8XYL - chains A and C of the 4 polymer chains in the assembly; structure by electron microscopy, 2.79 A resolution.

[Chain A]
Molecule: MT-a70 family protein
Source organism: Tetrahymena thermophila SB210
Reference sequence: Q22GC0 (Q22GC0_TETTS); residues 1-372 here correspond to UniProt positions 57-428 (UniProt number = residue number + 56)
Amino-acid sequence (378 residues; row label = number of the first residue in the row; numbers below 1 keep their minus sign (Gly-5 is residue -5)):
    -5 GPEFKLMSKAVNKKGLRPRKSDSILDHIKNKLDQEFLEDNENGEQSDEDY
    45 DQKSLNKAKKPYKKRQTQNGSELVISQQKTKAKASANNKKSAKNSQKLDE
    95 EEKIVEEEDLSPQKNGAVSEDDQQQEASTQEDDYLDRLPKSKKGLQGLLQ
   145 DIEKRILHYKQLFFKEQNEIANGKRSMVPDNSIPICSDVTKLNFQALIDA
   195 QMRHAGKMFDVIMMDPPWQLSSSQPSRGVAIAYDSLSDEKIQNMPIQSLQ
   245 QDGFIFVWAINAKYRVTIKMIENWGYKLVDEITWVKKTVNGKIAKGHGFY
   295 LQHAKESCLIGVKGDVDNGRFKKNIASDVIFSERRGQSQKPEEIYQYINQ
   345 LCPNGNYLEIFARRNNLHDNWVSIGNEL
Disordered / not traced: -5 to 135, 215-227
Construct notes: expression tag (-5 to 0)
Reported in the primary citation:
  - mutagenesis - D209N, H291F: abolished catalytic activity
  - mutagenesis - R221A, K280E, K286A/K289E: decreased binding to DNA
  - mutagenesis - D209A: abolished catalytic activity (proposed by the authors, not directly observed)

[Chain C]
Molecule: Myb-like DNA-binding domain protein
Source organism: Tetrahymena thermophila SB210
Reference sequence: Q22VV9 (Q22VV9_TETTS); residues 2-360 here = UniProt positions 2-360
Amino-acid sequence (364 residues; row label = number of the first residue in the row; numbers below 1 keep their minus sign (Gly-3 is residue -3)):
    -3 GPGRPSLKKGKFQHNQSKSLWNYTLSPGWREEEVKILKSALQLFGIGKWK
    47 KIMESGCLPGKSIGQIYMQTQRLLGQQSLGDFMGLQIDLEAVFNQNMKKQ
    97 DVLRKNNCIINTGDNPTKEERKRRIEQNRKIYGLSAKQIAEIKLPKVKKH
   147 APQYMTLEDIENEKFTNLEILTHLYNLKAEIVRRLAEQGETIAQPSIIKS
   197 LNNLNHNLEQNQNSNSSTETKVTLEQSGKKKYKVLAIEETELQNGPIATN
   247 SQKKSINGKRKNNRKINSDSEGNEEDISLEDIDSQESEINSEEIVEDDEE
   297 DEQIEEPSKIKKRKKNPEQESEEDDIEEDQEEDELVVNEEEIFEDDDDDE
   347 DNQDSSEDDDDDED
Disordered / not traced: -3 to 151, 184-360
Construct notes: expression tag (-3 to 1)

[Interface between chain A and chain C]
Residue-residue contacts (24):
  Leu139(A) - Leu181(C)  hydrophobic
  Gln140(A) - Leu181(C)
  Leu142(A) - Leu153(C)  hydrophobic
  Leu143(A) - Lys174(C)
  Leu143(A) - Ile177(C)  hydrophobic
  Asp145(A) - Leu153(C)
  Ile146(A) - Leu153(C)  hydrophobic
  Ile146(A) - Glu157(C)
  Ile146(A) - Leu170(C)  hydrophobic
  Ile146(A) - Lys174(C)
  Arg149(A) - Glu157(C)
  Arg149(A) - Leu170(C)
  Ile150(A) - Leu167(C)
  Ile150(A) - Leu170(C)  hydrophobic
  Ile150(A) - Tyr171(C)  hydrophobic
  Ile150(A) - Lys174(C)
  Tyr153(A) - Glu157(C)  hydrogen bond (side chain-backbone)
  Tyr153(A) - Ile166(C)  hydrophobic
  Tyr153(A) - Leu167(C)  hydrophobic
  Tyr153(A) - Leu170(C)  hydrophobic
  Lys154(A) - Leu167(C)
  Lys154(A) - Tyr171(C)
  Leu156(A) - Asn163(C)
  Phe157(A) - Asn163(C)
Also at the interface, not in a pair above, chain C (12 interface residues in all): Leu173, Arg180

[Summary]
Chain A and chain C each contribute 12 residues to their interface; the contacts include 1 hydrogen bond. The
hydrogen-bonded pair is Tyr153(A)-Glu157(C). The paper reports that D209N, H291F and D209A of chain A abolish
catalytic activity; R221A, K280E and K286A/K289E of chain A reduce binding to DNA.
Here chain A is MT-a70 family protein and chain C is Myb-like DNA-binding domain protein, both from
Tetrahymena thermophila SB210. Entry 8XYL (Cryo-EM structure of Tetrahymena DNA methyltransferase complex
MTA1c) was determined by electron microscopy together with 8XYP, 8XYQ, 8XYX, 9U92, 9U9K and 9VU6 from the same
study.
